8RBS - chains E3 and G1 of the 85 polymer chains in the assembly; structure by electron microscopy, 18.00 A resolution (very low resolution: no residue pairs are listed; an interface is given only as per-side residue counts).

Chain E3 (and G1):
Molecule: Major capsid protein
Source organism: Emiliania huxleyi virus 201
Notes: chain G1 of this document is another copy of the same molecule, construct and numbering; everything in this record applies to it too
UniProtKB: G9E4T6 (G9E4T6_9PHYC); residue numbers follow UniProt; this construct covers 1-496
Sequence (496 residues; each row starts with the number of its first residue):
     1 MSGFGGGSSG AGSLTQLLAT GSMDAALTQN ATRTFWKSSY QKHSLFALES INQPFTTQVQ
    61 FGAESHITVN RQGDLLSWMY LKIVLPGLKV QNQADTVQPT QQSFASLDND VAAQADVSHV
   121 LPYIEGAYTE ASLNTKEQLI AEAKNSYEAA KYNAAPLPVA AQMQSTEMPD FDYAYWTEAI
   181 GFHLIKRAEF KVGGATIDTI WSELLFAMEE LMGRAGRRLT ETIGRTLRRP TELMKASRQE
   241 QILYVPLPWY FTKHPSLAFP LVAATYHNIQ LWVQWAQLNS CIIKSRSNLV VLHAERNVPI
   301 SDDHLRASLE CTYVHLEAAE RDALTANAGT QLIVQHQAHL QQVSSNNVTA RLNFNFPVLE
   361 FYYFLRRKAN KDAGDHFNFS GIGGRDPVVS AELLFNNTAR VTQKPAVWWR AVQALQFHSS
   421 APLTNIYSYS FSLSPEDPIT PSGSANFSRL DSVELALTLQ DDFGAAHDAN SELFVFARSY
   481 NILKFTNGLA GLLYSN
Unresolved in the structure: 1-10, 493-496

Chain E3 / chain G1 interface:
At this resolution (18 A) residue pairs are not listed: 4 residues of chain E3 and 4 of chain G1 lie at the interface.

Summary:
The chain E3/chain G1 interface involves 4 residues from each chain.
Both chains are Major capsid protein (Emiliania huxleyi virus 201). Entry 8RBS (Emiliania huxleyi virus 201
(EhV-201) asymmetrical unit of capsid proteins predicted by AlphaFold2 fitted into the ...) was determined by
electron microscopy, deposited together with 8RBT.
